PDB entry 4Y8I | X-ray diffraction, 2.60 A resolution | chains C and D of the 34 polymer chains in the assembly

Chain C:
Protein: Proteasome subunit alpha type-4
Organism: Saccharomyces cerevisiae (strain ATCC 204508 / S288c)
Notes: EC 3.4.25.1
Reference sequence: P40303 (PSA4_YEAST); residues -1 to 252 here correspond to UniProt positions 1-254 (UniProt number = residue number + 2)
Sequence (254 residues; row label = number of the first residue in the row; numbers below 1 keep their minus sign (Met-1 is residue -1)):
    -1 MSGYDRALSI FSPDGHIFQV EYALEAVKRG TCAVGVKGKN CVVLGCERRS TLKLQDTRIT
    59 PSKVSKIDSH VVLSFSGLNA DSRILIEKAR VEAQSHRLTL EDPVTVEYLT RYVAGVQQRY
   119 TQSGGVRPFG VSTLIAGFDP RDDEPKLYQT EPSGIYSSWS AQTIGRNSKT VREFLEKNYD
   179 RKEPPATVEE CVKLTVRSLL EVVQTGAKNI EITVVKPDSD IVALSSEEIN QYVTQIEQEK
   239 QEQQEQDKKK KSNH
Disordered / not traced: -1 to 0, 241-252
UniProt features mapped onto this chain:
  - modified residue: Thr58 (Phosphothreonine)

Chain D:
Protein: Proteasome subunit alpha type-5
Organism: Saccharomyces cerevisiae (strain ATCC 204508 / S288c)
Notes: EC 3.4.25.1
Reference sequence: P32379 (PSA5_YEAST); residues -7 to 252 here correspond to UniProt positions 1-260 (UniProt number = residue number + 8)
Sequence (260 residues; each row starts with the number of its first residue; numbers below 1 keep their minus sign (Met-7 is residue -7)):
    -7 MFLTRSEYDR GVSTFSPEGR LFQVEYSLEA IKLGSTAIGI ATKEGVVLGV EKRATSPLLE
    53 SDSIEKIVEI DRHIGCAMSG LTADARSMIE HARTAAVTHN LYYDEDINVE SLTQSVCDLA
   113 LRFGEGASGE ERLMSRPFGV ALLIAGHDAD DGYQLFHAEP SGTFYRYNAK AIGSGSEGAQ
   173 AELLNEWHSS LTLKEAELLV LKILKQVMEE KLDENNAQLS CITKQDGFKI YDNEKTAELI
   233 KELKEKEAAE SPEEADVEMS
Disordered / not traced: -7 to 0, 118-124, 243-252

Interface between chain C and chain D:
Pairs across the interface (66):
  Asp3(C) - Glu117(D)
  Arg4(C) - Asp1(D)  salt bridge
  Arg4(C) - Glu117(D)
  Ala5(C) - Val4(D)  hydrophobic
  Ala5(C) - Glu117(D)  hydrogen bond (backbone-side chain)
  Ala5(C) - Ser127(D)
  Ser7(C) - Ser127(D)
  Ser7(C) - Arg128(D)
  Ile8(C) - Asp1(D)
  Ile8(C) - Gln15(D)
  Phe9(C) - Gln15(D)
  Phe9(C) - Tyr18(D)  hydrophobic
  Phe9(C) - Ser19(D)
  Phe9(C) - Ala22(D)  hydrophobic
  Phe9(C) - Leu73(D)  hydrophobic
  Phe9(C) - Arg128(D)
  Phe9(C) - Pro129(D)
  Phe9(C) - Gly131(D)
  Ser10(C) - Tyr18(D)
  Pro11(C) - Tyr18(D)  hydrophobic
  Pro11(C) - Glu21(D)
  Asp12(C) - Glu21(D)
  Gly13(C) - Tyr18(D)
  Gly13(C) - Glu21(D)
  Gly13(C) - Ala22(D)
  His14(C) - Leu25(D)
  Ile15(C) - Leu73(D)  hydrophobic
  Ile15(C) - Arg128(D)
  Lys35(C) - Glu52(D)  salt bridge
  Gln116(C) - Ala75(D)
  Gln116(C) - Asp76(D)
  Gln116(C) - Arg128(D)
  Thr119(C) - Arg128(D)  hydrogen bond (backbone-side chain)
  Gln120(C) - Met126(D)
  Gln120(C) - Ser127(D)  hydrogen bond (backbone-backbone)
  Gln120(C) - Arg128(D)
  Gln120(C) - Pro129(D)
  Gln120(C) - Phe130(D)
  Ser121(C) - Ser127(D)
  Gly122(C) - Ser127(D)
  Ser151(C) - Ala75(D)
  Gly152(C) - Ala75(D)
  Ile153(C) - Thr74(D)
  Ile153(C) - Ala75(D)
  Ser155(C) - Leu51(D)
  Ser155(C) - Ser55(D)
  Ser156(C) - Leu51(D)
  Ser156(C) - Glu52(D)  hydrogen bond (backbone-backbone)
  Ser156(C) - Ser55(D)  hydrogen bond (backbone-side chain)
  Trp157(C) - Thr47(D)
  Trp157(C) - Ser48(D)
  Trp157(C) - Leu50(D)
  Trp157(C) - Leu51(D)
  Trp157(C) - Glu52(D)
  Ser158(C) - Leu50(D)  hydrogen bond (backbone-backbone)
  Ser158(C) - Glu52(D)  hydrogen bond
  Ala159(C) - Leu50(D)
  Leu173(C) - Leu50(D)  hydrophobic
  Glu174(C) - Ser48(D)  hydrogen bond
  Glu174(C) - Pro49(D)
  Glu174(C) - Leu50(D)
  Tyr177(C) - Leu50(D)  hydrophobic
  Arg179(C) - Pro49(D)  hydrogen bond (side chain-backbone)
  Arg179(C) - Leu50(D)
  Arg179(C) - Leu51(D)  hydrogen bond (side chain-backbone)
  Arg179(C) - Glu52(D)
Other interface residues (no listed pair), chain C (32 interface residues in all): Tyr154, Arg170
Other interface residues (no listed pair), chain D (28 interface residues in all): Ser53, Glu57

Summary:
32 residues of chain C face 28 of chain D across their interface, with 10 hydrogen bonds and 2 salt bridges.
Polar pairs include Arg4(C)-Asp1(D), Lys35(C)-Glu52(D) and Ala5(C)-Glu117(D).
Chain C is Proteasome subunit alpha type-4 and chain D is Proteasome subunit alpha type-5, both from
Saccharomyces cerevisiae (strain ATCC 204508 / S288c); the structure, Yeast 20S proteasome in complex with
Ac-PLL-ep, was determined by X-ray diffraction (same publication as 4Y69, 4Y6A, 4Y6V, 4Y6Z, 4Y70, 4Y74 and 34
further entries).
